PDB entry 8VX6 | electron microscopy, 3.20 A resolution | chains J and G of the 11 polymer chains in the assembly

[Chain J]
Molecule: 167-nt DNA strand
Sequence (167 nucleotides; row label = number of the first residue in the row; numbers below 1 keep their minus sign (DA-83 is residue -83)):
   -83 ATCGGCCGCCCTGGAGAATCCCGGTGCCGAGGCCGCTCAATTGGTCGTAG
   -33 ACAGCTCTAGCACCGCTTAAACGCACGTACGCGCTGTCCCCCGCGTTTTA
    17 ACCGCCAAGGGGATTACTCCCTAGTCTCCAGGCACGTGTCAGATATATAC
    67 ATCCTGTGGCGGCCGAT
Not modelled in the structure: -83 to -81, 76-83
Modified positions: 8OG (8-oxo-2'-deoxy-guanosine-5'-monophosphate) at position -49

[Chain G]
Name: Histone H2A
From: Xenopus laevis
UniProt: Q6AZJ8 (Q6AZJ8_XENLA); residues 0-129 here correspond to UniProt positions 1-130 (UniProt number = residue number + 1)
Amino-acid sequence (165 residues; each row starts with the number of its first residue; numbers below 1 keep their minus sign (Met-35 is residue -35)):
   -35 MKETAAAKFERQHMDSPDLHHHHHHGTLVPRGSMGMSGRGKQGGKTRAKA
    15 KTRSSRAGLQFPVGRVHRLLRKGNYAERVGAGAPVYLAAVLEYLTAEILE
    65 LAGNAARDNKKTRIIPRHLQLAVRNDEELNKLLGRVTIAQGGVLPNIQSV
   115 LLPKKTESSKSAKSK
Not modelled in the structure: -35 to 8, 119-129
Sequence notes: expression tag (-35 to -1)

[Chain J / chain G interface]
Residue-residue contacts (13):
  DA-54(J) - Arg77(G)  sugar contact
  DA-44(J) - Arg29(G)  phosphate contact
  DA-44(J) - Arg32(G)  salt bridge to the phosphate
  DT-43(J) - Lys15(G)  phosphate contact
  DT-43(J) - Thr16(G)  phosphate contact
  DT-43(J) - Arg17(G)  salt bridge to the phosphate
  DT-43(J) - Gly28(G)  phosphate contact
  DT-42(J) - Arg11(G)  sugar contact
  DT-42(J) - Lys15(G)  hydrogen bond to the phosphate
  DT-42(J) - Arg20(G)  salt bridge to the phosphate
  DG-41(J) - Ala12(G)  hydrogen bond to the phosphate
  DG-37(J) - Arg42(G)  base contact
  DA-35(J) - Arg42(G)  sugar contact
Interface residues without a listed pair, chain J (9 interface residues in all): DA-45, DT-36
Interface residues without a listed pair, chain G (13 interface residues in all): Lys13, Ala14

[In short]
9 residues of chain J face 13 of chain G across their interface, with 2 hydrogen bonds and 3 salt bridges.
Polar contacts include DT-42(J)-Lys15(G), DG-41(J)-Ala12(G) and DA-44(J)-Arg32(G).
Chain J is a 167-nt DNA strand and chain G is Histone H2A (Xenopus laevis); the structure, Human OGG1 bound at
the nucleosomal DNA entry site, was determined by electron microscopy (same publication as 8VX4 and 8VX5).
